Entry 1YHJ (X-ray diffraction, 2.80 A resolution); this record covers chain A.

Chain A:
Name: Pyridoxal Kinase
From: Ovis aries
Notes: EC 2.7.1.35
Reference sequence: P82197 (PDXK_SHEEP); numbering as in UniProt (aligned over 1-312)
Sequence (312 residues; numbered 1 to 312; the number before each row is that of its first residue):
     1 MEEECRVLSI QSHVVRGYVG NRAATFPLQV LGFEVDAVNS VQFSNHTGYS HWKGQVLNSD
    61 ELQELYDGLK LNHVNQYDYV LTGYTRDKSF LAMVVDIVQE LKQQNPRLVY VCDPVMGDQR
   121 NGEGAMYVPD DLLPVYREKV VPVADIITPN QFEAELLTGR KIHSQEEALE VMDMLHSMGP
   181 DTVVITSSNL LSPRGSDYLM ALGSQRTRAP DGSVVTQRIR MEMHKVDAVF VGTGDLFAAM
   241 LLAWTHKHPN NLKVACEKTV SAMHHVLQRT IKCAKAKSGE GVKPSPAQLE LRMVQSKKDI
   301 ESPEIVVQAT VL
Disordered / not traced: 1-5
Residues lining bound ligands: O6-(R)-roscovitine (R6C; (2R)-2-{[6-(benzyloxy)-9-isopropyl-9H-purin-2-yl]amino}butan-1-ol): Ser12, Val19, Gly20, Val41, Phe43, His46, Thr47, Gly48, Tyr84, Arg86, Val115, Tyr127, Val231, Gly232, Asp235
Swiss-Prot annotation at these positions:
  - active site: Asp235 (Proton acceptor)
  - binding site (pyridoxal 5'-phosphate): Ser12, Thr47, Tyr127, Gly232 to Asp235
  - binding site (pyridoxamine): Ser12, Thr47, Asp235
  - binding site (K(+)): Asp113, Thr148, Thr186
  - binding site (ADP): Asn150, Thr186, Ser187, Met223 to Val226, Thr233, Gly234
  - binding site (ATP): Asn150, Thr186, Ser187, Met223 to Val226, Thr233, Gly234
  - modified residue: Met1 (N-acetylmethionine), Ser59 (Phosphoserine), Ser164 (Phosphoserine), Ser213 (Phosphoserine), Ser285 (Phosphoserine)
Reported in the primary citation:
  - conformationally variable residues (loop rearrangement): Gly117 to Val128
  - catalytic residues: Asp235 (citing earlier work)

Summary:
Ligands of chain A: O6-(R)-roscovitine. UniProt lists active-site residue Asp235, 7 pyridoxal
5'-phosphate-binding residues, 3 pyridoxamine-binding residues and 3 K+-binding residues. From the paper: the
catalytic residue Asp235; conformational variability at Gly117.
Chain A is Pyridoxal Kinase (Ovis aries); the structure, Crystal Structure of Pyridoxal Kinase in Complex with
Roscovitine and Derivatives, was determined by X-ray diffraction, deposited together with 1YGJ and 1YGK.
